6K1K - chains H and J of the 10 polymer chains in the assembly; structure by X-ray diffraction, 2.20 A resolution.

# Chain H
Protein: Histone H2B type 1-J
From: Homo sapiens
UniProtKB: P06899 (H2B1J_HUMAN); residues -3 to 122 here correspond to UniProt positions 1-126 (UniProt number = residue number + 4)
Sequence (129 residues; numbered -6 to 122; the number before each row is that of its first residue; numbers below 1 keep their minus sign (Gly-6 is residue -6)):
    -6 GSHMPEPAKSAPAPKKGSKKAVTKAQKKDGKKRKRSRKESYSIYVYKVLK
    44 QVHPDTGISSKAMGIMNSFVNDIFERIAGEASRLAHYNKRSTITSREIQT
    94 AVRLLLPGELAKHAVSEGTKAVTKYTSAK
Not modelled in the structure: -6 to 25
Construct notes: expression tag (-6 to -4)
Swiss-Prot annotation at these positions:
  - modified residue: Pro-2 (N-acetylproline), Glu-1 (ADP-ribosyl glutamic acid), Lys2 (N6-(2-hydroxyisobutyryl)lysine), Ser3 (ADP-ribosylserine), Lys8 (N6-(beta-hydroxybutyryl)lysine), Lys9 (N6-(2-hydroxyisobutyryl)lysine), Ser11 (Phosphoserine), Lys12 (N6-acetyllysine), Lys13 (N6-(beta-hydroxybutyryl)lysine), Lys17 (N6-(2-hydroxyisobutyryl)lysine), Lys20 (N6-(2-hydroxyisobutyryl)lysine), Lys21 (N6-(2-hydroxyisobutyryl)lysine), Lys31 (N6-(2-hydroxyisobutyryl)lysine), Glu32 (PolyADP-ribosyl glutamic acid), Ser33 (Phosphoserine), Lys40 (N6-(2-hydroxyisobutyryl)lysine), Lys43 (N6-(2-hydroxyisobutyryl)lysine), Lys54 (N6,N6-dimethyllysine), Arg76 (Dimethylated arginine), Lys82 (N6,N6,N6-trimethyllysine) and 6 more in UniProt
  - glycosylation: Ser109 (O-linked (GlcNAc) serine)
  - cross-link (Glycyl lysine isopeptide (Lys-Gly)): Lys2 (interchain with G-Cter in SUMO2), Lys17 (interchain with G-Cter in SUMO2), Lys31 (interchain with G-Cter in ubiquitin), Lys117 (interchain with G-Cter in ubiquitin)

# Chain J
Molecule: 145-nt DNA strand
From: Homo sapiens
Sequence (145 nucleotides; row label = number of the first residue in the row; numbers below 1 keep their minus sign (DA-72 is residue -72)):
   -72 ATCACAATCCCGGTGCCGAGGCCGCTCAATTGGTCGTAGACAGCTCTAGC
   -22 ACCGCTTAAACGCACGTACGGATTCCGTACGTGCGTTTAAGCGGTGCTAG
    28 AGCTGTCTACGACCAATTGAGCGGCCTCGGCACCGGGATTGTGAT

# How chain H and chain J interact
Pairs across the interface (17):
  Arg28(H) with DT-47(J), sugar contact; DC-46(J), salt bridge to the phosphate
  Ser29(H) with DC30(J), hydrogen bond to the phosphate
  Arg30(H) with DC-46(J), hydrogen bond to the phosphate; DA-45(J), salt bridge to the phosphate
  Tyr39(H) with DA-54(J), sugar contact; DG-53(J), hydrogen bond to the phosphate
  Gly50(H) with DG-53(J), phosphate contact
  Ile51(H) with DA-54(J), sugar contact; DG-53(J), hydrogen bond to the phosphate
  Ser52(H) with DA-54(J), phosphate contact
  Ser53(H) with DA-54(J), hydrogen bond to the phosphate
  Arg83(H) with DG-34(J), phosphate contact; DA-33(J), salt bridge to the phosphate
  Ser84(H) with DA-35(J), hydrogen bond to the phosphate; DG-34(J), hydrogen bond to the phosphate
  Thr85(H) with DG-34(J), hydrogen bond to the phosphate
Also at the interface, not in a pair above, chain H (12 interface residues in all): Glu32
Also at the interface, not in a pair above, chain J (10 interface residues in all): DA-44

# In short
12 residues of chain H face 10 of chain J across their interface; the contacts include 8 hydrogen bonds and 3
salt bridges. Among the polar pairs are Ser29(H)-DC30(J), Arg30(H)-DC-46(J) and Tyr39(H)-DG-53(J).
Here chain H is Histone H2B type 1-J and chain J is a 145-nt DNA strand, both from Homo sapiens. Entry 6K1K
(Human nucleosome core particle with H2A.X S139E variant) was determined by X-ray diffraction together with
6IPU, 6JXD, 6K1I and 6K1J from the same study.
